Entry 6DBO (electron microscopy, 4.40 A resolution (low resolution: residue-level contacts below are approximate; hydrogen-bond / salt-bridge calls are withheld)); this record covers chains B and F of the 8 polymer chains in the assembly.

[Chain B]
Molecule: Recombination activating gene 2
Source organism: Danio rerio
UniProtKB: Q1RLW7 (Q1RLW7_DANRE); residue numbers follow UniProt; this construct covers 1-530
Amino-acid sequence (533 residues; each row starts with the number of its first residue; numbers below 1 keep their minus sign (Gly-2 is residue -2)):
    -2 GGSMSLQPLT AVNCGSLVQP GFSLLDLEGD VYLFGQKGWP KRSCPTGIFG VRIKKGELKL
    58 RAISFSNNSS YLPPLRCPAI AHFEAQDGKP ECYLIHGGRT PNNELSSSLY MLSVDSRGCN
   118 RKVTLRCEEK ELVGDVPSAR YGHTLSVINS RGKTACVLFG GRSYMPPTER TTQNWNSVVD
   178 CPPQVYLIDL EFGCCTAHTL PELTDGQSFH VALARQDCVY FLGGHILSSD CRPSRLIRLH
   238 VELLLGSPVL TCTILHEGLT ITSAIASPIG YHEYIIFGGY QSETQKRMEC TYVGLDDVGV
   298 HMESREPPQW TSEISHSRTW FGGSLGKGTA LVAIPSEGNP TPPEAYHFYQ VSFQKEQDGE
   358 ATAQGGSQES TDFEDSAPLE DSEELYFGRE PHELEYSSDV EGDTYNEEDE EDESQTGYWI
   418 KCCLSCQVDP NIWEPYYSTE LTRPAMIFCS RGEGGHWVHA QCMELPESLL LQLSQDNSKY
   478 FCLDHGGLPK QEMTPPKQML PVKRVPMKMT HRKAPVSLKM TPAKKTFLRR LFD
Disordered / not traced: -2 to 0, 352-530
Sequence notes: expression tag (-2 to 0)

[Chain F]
Molecule: Reverse strand of substrate RSS DNA
Sequence (32 nucleotides; row label = number of the first residue in the row):
     3 GAGTACTACC ACTGTGTAAG ACAGGCCAGA TC

[Chain B / chain F interface]
Contacting residue pairs (8):
  Lys38(B) - DG22(F)
  Lys38(B) - DA23(F)
  Arg39(B) - DA23(F)
  Arg39(B) - DC24(F)
  Ser40(B) - DA23(F)
  Asn117(B) - DG31(F)
  Arg118(B) - DA32(F)
  Arg118(B) - DT33(F)
Other interface residues (no listed pair), chain B (7 interface residues in all): Ser13, Pro340
Other interface residues (no listed pair), chain F (7 interface residues in all): DA21

[Summary]
Chain B and chain F each contribute 7 residues to their interface.
Chain B is Recombination activating gene 2 (Danio rerio) and chain F is Reverse strand of substrate RSS DNA;
the structure, Cryo-EM structure of RAG in complex with 12-RSS and 23-RSS substrate DNAs, was determined by
electron microscopy (same publication as 6DBI, 6DBJ, 6DBL, 6DBQ, 6DBR, 6DBT and 4 further entries).
